2O07 - chains A and B; structure by X-ray diffraction, 1.89 A resolution.

[Chain A (and B)]
Name: Spermidine synthase
From: Homo sapiens
Notes: EC 2.5.1.16; chain B of this document is another copy of the same molecule, construct and numbering; everything in this record applies to it too
UniProt: P19623 (SPEE_HUMAN); residues 1-302 here = UniProt positions 1-302
Sequence (304 residues; numbered -1 to 302; the number before each row is that of its first residue; numbers below 1 keep their minus sign (Gly-1 is residue -1)):
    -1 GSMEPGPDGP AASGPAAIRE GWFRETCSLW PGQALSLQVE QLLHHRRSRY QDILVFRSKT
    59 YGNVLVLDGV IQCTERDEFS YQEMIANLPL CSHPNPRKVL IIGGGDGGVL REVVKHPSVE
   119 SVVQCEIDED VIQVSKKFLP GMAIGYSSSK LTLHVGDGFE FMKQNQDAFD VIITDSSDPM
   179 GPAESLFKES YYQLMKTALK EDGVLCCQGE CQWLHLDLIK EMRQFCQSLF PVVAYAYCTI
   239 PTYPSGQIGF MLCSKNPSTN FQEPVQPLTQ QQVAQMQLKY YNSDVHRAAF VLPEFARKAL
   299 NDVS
Not modelled in the structure: -1 to 15, 176-186, 301-302 (chain B: -1 to 14, 300-302)
Differences from the reference sequence: cloning artifact (-1 to 0)
Swiss-Prot annotation at these positions:
  - active site: Asp173 (Proton acceptor)
  - binding site (S-adenosyl 3-(methylsulfanyl)propylamine): Gln49, Gln80, Asp104, Glu124, Asp155, Gly156, Asp173
  - binding site (putrescine): Tyr79, Asp173 to Asp176, Tyr241
  - modified residue: Met1 (N-acetylmethionine)
Ligand contacts:
  - 5'-deoxy-5'-methylthioadenosine (MTA): Gln49, Leu63, Leu65, Gln70, Ile100, Gly101, Gly102, Gly103, Asp104, Cys123, Glu124, Ile125, Asp126, Val129, Gly154, Asp155, Gly156, Asp173, Ser174, Ser175
  - spermidine (SPD): Glu23, Trp28, Val68, Ile69, Gln70, Tyr79, Gln80, Asp104, Asp173, Ser174, Gln206, Thr240, Tyr241, Pro242, Ile246

[Interface between chain A and chain B]
Contacting residue pairs (74):
  Trp20(A) - Arg22(B)
  Trp20(A) - Gly30(B)
  Trp20(A) - Gln31(B)
  Trp20(A) - Ala32(B)
  Arg22(A) - Trp20(B)
  Pro29(A) - Thr58(B)  hydrogen bond (backbone-side chain)
  Gly30(A) - Trp20(B)
  Gly30(A) - Leu35(B)
  Gly30(A) - Gln36(B)  hydrogen bond (backbone-backbone)
  Gly30(A) - Thr58(B)
  Gln31(A) - Trp20(B)
  Gln31(A) - Ser34(B)
  Gln31(A) - Tyr59(B)  hydrogen bond
  Ala32(A) - Trp20(B)
  Ala32(A) - Ala32(B)
  Ala32(A) - Leu33(B)
  Ala32(A) - Ser34(B)  hydrogen bond (backbone-backbone)
  Leu33(A) - Ala32(B)
  Ser34(A) - Gln31(B)
  Ser34(A) - Ala32(B)  hydrogen bond (backbone-backbone)
  Leu35(A) - Gly30(B)
  Gln36(A) - Gly30(B)  hydrogen bond (backbone-backbone)
  Thr58(A) - Pro29(B)  hydrogen bond (side chain-backbone)
  Thr58(A) - Gly30(B)
  Tyr59(A) - Gln31(B)  hydrogen bond
  Tyr59(A) - Ser243(B)
  Arg74(A) - Trp211(B)  hydrogen bond (side chain-backbone)
  Asp75(A) - Trp211(B)
  Phe77(A) - Trp211(B)  hydrophobic
  Phe77(A) - Phe293(B)  hydrophobic
  Ser78(A) - Trp211(B)
  Trp211(A) - Arg74(B)  hydrogen bond (backbone-side chain)
  Trp211(A) - Asp75(B)
  Trp211(A) - Phe77(B)  hydrophobic
  Trp211(A) - Ser78(B)
  Trp211(A) - Thr237(B)  hydrogen bond
  Trp211(A) - Pro239(B)  hydrophobic
  Thr237(A) - Trp211(B)  hydrogen bond
  Thr237(A) - Thr237(B)
  Thr237(A) - Gln245(B)  hydrogen bond
  Pro239(A) - Trp211(B)  hydrophobic
  Pro239(A) - Ser243(B)
  Ser243(A) - Tyr59(B)
  Ser243(A) - Pro239(B)
  Gln245(A) - Thr237(B)  hydrogen bond
  Gln268(A) - Glu292(B)  hydrogen bond
  Gln268(A) - Arg295(B)
  Val271(A) - Glu292(B)
  Leu276(A) - Glu292(B)
  Lys277(A) - Glu292(B)
  Lys277(A) - Phe293(B)  hydrogen bond (backbone-backbone)
  Tyr278(A) - Pro291(B)  hydrophobic
  Tyr278(A) - Glu292(B)  hydrogen bond (backbone-backbone)
  Tyr279(A) - Glu292(B)
  Asn280(A) - Glu292(B)  hydrogen bond
  Asp282(A) - Val289(B)
  Val283(A) - Val289(B)
  Val283(A) - Leu290(B)
  Ala286(A) - Val289(B)  hydrophobic
  Val289(A) - Asp282(B)
  Val289(A) - Val283(B)
  Val289(A) - Ala286(B)  hydrophobic
  Leu290(A) - Val283(B)
  Pro291(A) - Tyr278(B)  hydrophobic
  Pro291(A) - Val283(B)  hydrophobic
  Glu292(A) - Gln268(B)  hydrogen bond
  Glu292(A) - Val271(B)
  Glu292(A) - Leu276(B)
  Glu292(A) - Lys277(B)
  Glu292(A) - Tyr278(B)  hydrogen bond (backbone-backbone)
  Glu292(A) - Asn280(B)  hydrogen bond
  Phe293(A) - Phe77(B)  hydrophobic
  Phe293(A) - Lys277(B)  hydrogen bond (backbone-backbone)
  Arg295(A) - Gln268(B)
Also at the interface, not in a pair above, chain A (42 interface residues in all): Thr24, Leu212, Tyr235, Ile238, Gly244
Also at the interface, not in a pair above, chain B (43 interface residues in all): Thr24, Leu212, Tyr235, Ile238, Gly244, Tyr279, Lys296

[Summary]
42 residues of chain A and 43 residues of chain B are in contact; the contacts include 22 hydrogen bonds.
Polar contacts include Pro29(A)-Thr58(B), Gln31(A)-Tyr59(B) and Arg74(A)-Trp211(B). Ligands of chain A:
spermidine and 5'-deoxy-5'-methylthioadenosine.
Chain A and chain B are both Spermidine synthase (Homo sapiens); the structure, Human spermidine synthase, was
determined by X-ray diffraction together with 2O05, 2O06 and 2O0L from the same study.
